Entry 1QF7 (X-ray diffraction, 2.20 A resolution); this record covers chains A and D of the 4 polymer chains in the assembly.

# Chain A (and D)
Name: Protein (CATALASE hpii)
Organism: Escherichia coli
Notes: EC 1.11.1.6; chain D of this document is another copy of the same molecule, construct and numbering; everything in this record applies to it too
Reference sequence: P21179 (CATE_ECOLI); numbering as in UniProt (aligned over 1-753)
Sequence (753 residues; row label = number of the first residue in the row):
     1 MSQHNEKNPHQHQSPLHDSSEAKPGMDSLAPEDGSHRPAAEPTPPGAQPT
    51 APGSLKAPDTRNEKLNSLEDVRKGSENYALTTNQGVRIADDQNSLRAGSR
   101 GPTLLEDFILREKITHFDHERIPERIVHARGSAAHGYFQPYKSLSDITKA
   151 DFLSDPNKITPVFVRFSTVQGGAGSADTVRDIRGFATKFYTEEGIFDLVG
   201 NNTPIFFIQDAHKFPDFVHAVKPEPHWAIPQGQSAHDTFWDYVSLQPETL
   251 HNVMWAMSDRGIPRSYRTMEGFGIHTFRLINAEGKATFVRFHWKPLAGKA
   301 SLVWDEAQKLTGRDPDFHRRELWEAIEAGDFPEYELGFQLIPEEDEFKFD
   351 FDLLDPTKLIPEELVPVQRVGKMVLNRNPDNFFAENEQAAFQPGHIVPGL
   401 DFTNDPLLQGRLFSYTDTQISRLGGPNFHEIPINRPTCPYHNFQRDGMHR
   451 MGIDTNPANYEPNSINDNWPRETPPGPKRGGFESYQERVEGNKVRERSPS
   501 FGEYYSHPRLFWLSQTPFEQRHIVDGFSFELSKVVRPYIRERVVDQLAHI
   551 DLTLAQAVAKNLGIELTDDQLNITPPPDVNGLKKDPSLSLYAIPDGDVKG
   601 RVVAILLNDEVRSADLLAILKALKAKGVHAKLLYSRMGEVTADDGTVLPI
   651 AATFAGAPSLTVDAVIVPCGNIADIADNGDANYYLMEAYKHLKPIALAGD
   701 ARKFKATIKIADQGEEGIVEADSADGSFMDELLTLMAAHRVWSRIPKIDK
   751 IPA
Disordered / not traced: 1-26
Differences from the reference sequence: engineered mutation Gln392 (His in P21179)
Metal / ion sites: heme Fe near Tyr415 (its only coordinating residue here)
Residues lining bound ligands: heme (HEM): Arg125, Ile126, Val127, His128, Arg165, Ser167, Gly184, Phe185, Ala186, Val199, Gly200, Asn201, Phe206, Ala211, Phe214, Ile274, His275, Ala389, Ala390, Phe391, Leu407, Gly410, Arg411, Ser414, Tyr415, Thr418, Gln419, Arg422

# Interface between chain A and chain D
Pairs across the interface (263; chain A residue first):
  Leu29(A) with Arg542(D), hydrogen bond (backbone-side chain)
  Pro31(A) with Tyr538(D); Arg542(D)
  Ser35(A) with Tyr538(D)
  His36(A) with Arg536(D), hydrogen bond (backbone-side chain); Tyr538(D)
  Pro49(A) with Val535(D); Arg536(D)
  Thr50(A) with His226(D), hydrogen bond; Trp227(D)
  Ala51(A) with His226(D)
  Pro52(A) with His226(D)
  Asp90(A) with Arg495(D)
  Asp91(A) with His212(D), salt bridge; Lys213(D); Asp216(D)
  Gln92(A) with Lys213(D), hydrogen bond; Arg497(D), hydrogen bond (backbone-side chain)
  Asn93(A) with Asp210(D); His212(D); Arg495(D); Glu496(D); Arg497(D), hydrogen bond
  Ser94(A) with Asp210(D), hydrogen bond; His212(D); Val494(D); Arg495(D)
  Leu95(A) with Lys493(D); Val494(D); Arg495(D)
  Arg96(A) with Asp210(D), salt bridge; Pro406(D); Asn492(D); Lys493(D); Val494(D), hydrogen bond (backbone-backbone); Glu496(D), hydrogen bond (side chain-backbone); Arg497(D)
  Ala97(A) with Val489(D), hydrophobic; Asn492(D)
  Gly98(A) with Gly491(D); Asn492(D), hydrogen bond (backbone-backbone); Val494(D)
  Ser99(A) with Val494(D); Glu496(D); Ser498(D); Pro499(D)
  Arg100(A) with Glu346(D), salt bridge; Phe347(D); Asp352(D), salt bridge; Leu354(D); Asn404(D), hydrogen bond (backbone-side chain); Ser498(D)
  Gly101(A) with Asn404(D)
  Pro102(A) with Asn404(D); Gln409(D)
  Thr103(A) with Gln409(D), hydrogen bond (backbone-side chain)
  Leu104(A) with Lys493(D)
  Glu106(A) with Lys493(D), salt bridge
  Asp107(A) with Arg495(D), salt bridge
  Ile109(A) with His212(D)
  Leu110(A) with His212(D)
  Arg111(A) with Phe413(D)
  Lys113(A) with His212(D), hydrogen bond (side chain-backbone); Asp216(D), salt bridge
  Ile114(A) with Ala211(D); Pro215(D), hydrophobic; Phe413(D), hydrophobic; Ser414(D)
  Thr115(A) with Phe413(D); Asp417(D)
  Phe117(A) with Ile126(D); Phe214(D), hydrophobic; Pro215(D), hydrophobic; Val218(D), hydrophobic
  Asp118(A) with Ile126(D); Phe413(D); Ser414(D), hydrogen bond; Asp417(D); Thr418(D), hydrogen bond (backbone-side chain)
  His119(A) with Asp417(D), salt bridge; Ser421(D), hydrogen bond
  Glu120(A) with Ile126(D); His219(D), salt bridge
  Arg121(A) with Pro123(D); Glu124(D); Ile126(D), hydrogen bond (side chain-backbone); Lys222(D)
  Pro123(A) with Arg121(D)
  Glu124(A) with Arg121(D)
  Ile126(A) with Phe117(D), hydrophobic; Asp118(D); Glu120(D); Arg121(D), hydrogen bond (backbone-side chain)
  Gly174(A) with Gly174(D); Ser175(D); Gln231(D)
  Ser175(A) with Gly174(D)
  Asp210(A) with Gln92(D); Asn93(D); Ser94(D), hydrogen bond; Arg96(D), salt bridge
  Ala211(A) with Ile114(D)
  His212(A) with Asp91(D), salt bridge; Asn93(D); Ser94(D); Ile109(D); Leu110(D); Lys113(D), hydrogen bond (backbone-side chain)
  Lys213(A) with Asp91(D); Gln92(D), hydrogen bond
  Phe214(A) with Phe117(D), hydrophobic
  Pro215(A) with Ile114(D); Phe117(D), hydrophobic
  Asp216(A) with Asp91(D); Lys113(D), salt bridge
  Val218(A) with Phe117(D), hydrophobic
  His219(A) with Glu120(D), salt bridge
  Lys222(A) with Arg121(D)
  Pro225(A) with Asn381(D); Phe382(D), hydrogen bond (backbone-backbone)
  His226(A) with Thr50(D), hydrogen bond; Ala51(D); Pro52(D); Trp323(D); Asp380(D); Phe382(D), hydrogen bond (backbone-backbone)
  Trp227(A) with Thr50(D); Arg319(D); Arg320(D); Trp323(D), hydrophobic; Glu324(D); Phe382(D)
  Ala228(A) with Arg319(D), hydrogen bond (backbone-side chain); Phe382(D), hydrophobic
  Ile229(A) with Asp316(D); Arg319(D); Arg320(D)
  Pro230(A) with Asp316(D)
  Gln231(A) with Gly174(D); Asp316(D), hydrogen bond (backbone-side chain)
  Gln233(A) with Pro315(D)
  Asp305(A) with Arg313(D), salt bridge
  Gln308(A) with Gly312(D); Arg313(D), hydrogen bond
  Lys309(A) with Arg313(D)
  Thr311(A) with Gly312(D), hydrogen bond (side chain-backbone)
  Gly312(A) with Gln308(D); Thr311(D), hydrogen bond (backbone-side chain); Gly312(D)
  Arg313(A) with Asp305(D), salt bridge; Gln308(D), hydrogen bond; Lys309(D)
  Pro315(A) with Gln233(D)
  Asp316(A) with Ile229(D); Pro230(D); Gln231(D), hydrogen bond (side chain-backbone)
  Arg319(A) with Trp227(D); Ala228(D), hydrogen bond (side chain-backbone); Ile229(D)
  Arg320(A) with Trp227(D); Ile229(D)
  Trp323(A) with His226(D); Trp227(D), hydrophobic
  Glu324(A) with Trp227(D)
  Glu346(A) with Arg100(D), salt bridge
  Phe347(A) with Arg100(D)
  Asp352(A) with Arg100(D), salt bridge
  Leu354(A) with Arg100(D)
  Asp380(A) with His226(D)
  Asn381(A) with Pro225(D)
  Phe382(A) with Pro225(D), hydrogen bond (backbone-backbone); His226(D), hydrogen bond (backbone-backbone); Trp227(D); Ala228(D), hydrophobic
  Asn404(A) with Arg100(D), hydrogen bond (side chain-backbone); Gly101(D); Pro102(D)
  Pro406(A) with Arg96(D)
  Gln409(A) with Pro102(D); Thr103(D), hydrogen bond (side chain-backbone)
  Phe413(A) with Arg111(D); Ile114(D), hydrophobic; Thr115(D)
  Ser414(A) with Ile114(D); Asp118(D), hydrogen bond
  Asp417(A) with Thr115(D); Asp118(D); His119(D), salt bridge
  Thr418(A) with Asp118(D), hydrogen bond (side chain-backbone)
  Ser421(A) with His119(D), hydrogen bond
  Val489(A) with Ala97(D), hydrophobic
  Gly491(A) with Gly98(D)
  Asn492(A) with Arg96(D); Ala97(D); Gly98(D), hydrogen bond (backbone-backbone)
  Lys493(A) with Leu95(D); Arg96(D); Leu104(D); Glu106(D), salt bridge
  Val494(A) with Ser94(D); Leu95(D); Arg96(D), hydrogen bond (backbone-backbone); Gly98(D); Ser99(D)
  Arg495(A) with Asp90(D); Asn93(D); Ser94(D); Leu95(D); Asp107(D), salt bridge
  Glu496(A) with Asn93(D); Arg96(D), hydrogen bond (backbone-side chain); Ser99(D)
  Arg497(A) with Gln92(D), hydrogen bond (side chain-backbone); Asn93(D), hydrogen bond; Arg96(D)
  Ser498(A) with Ser99(D); Arg100(D)
  Pro499(A) with Ser99(D)
  Ser532(A) with Met637(D)
  Lys533(A) with Gly656(D), hydrogen bond (side chain-backbone)
  Val535(A) with Gln48(D); Pro49(D)
  Arg536(A) with His36(D), hydrogen bond (side chain-backbone); Pro49(D)
  Tyr538(A) with Pro31(D); Ser35(D); His36(D)
  Arg540(A) with Met637(D)
  Arg542(A) with Leu29(D), hydrogen bond (side chain-backbone); Pro31(D)
  Lys560(A) with Arg636(D)
  Asn561(A) with Arg636(D); Met637(D), hydrogen bond (backbone-backbone)
  Leu562(A) with Met637(D); Gly638(D), hydrogen bond (backbone-backbone)
  Gly563(A) with Met637(D), hydrogen bond (backbone-backbone)
  Arg636(A) with Lys560(D); Asn561(D); Gly563(D)
  Met637(A) with Ser532(D); Arg540(D); Asn561(D), hydrogen bond (backbone-backbone); Leu562(D); Gly563(D), hydrogen bond (backbone-backbone)
  Gly638(A) with Leu562(D), hydrogen bond (backbone-backbone)
  Gly656(A) with Lys533(D), hydrogen bond (backbone-side chain)
  Gly679(A) with Asp749(D); Lys750(D); Ile751(D); Pro752(D)
  Asn682(A) with Pro752(D)
  Tyr683(A) with Tyr683(D); Pro752(D); Ala753(D), hydrophobic
  Met686(A) with Pro752(D)
  Asp749(A) with Gly679(D), hydrogen bond (backbone-backbone)
  Lys750(A) with Gly679(D)
  Ile751(A) with Gly679(D)
  Pro752(A) with Gly679(D); Asn682(D); Tyr683(D); Met686(D)
  Ala753(A) with Tyr683(D), hydrophobic
Interface residues without a listed pair, chain A (133 interface residues in all): Ala30, Gln48, Ile122, Arg125, Val127, Arg130, Ala173, Leu245, Gln246, Glu490, Ser500, Phe529, Lys690
Interface residues without a listed pair, chain D (131 interface residues in all): Ala30, Ile122, Arg130, Ala173, Gln246, Glu490, Ser500, Phe529, Asp677, Asp680

# Summary
133 residues of chain A and 131 residues of chain D are in contact, with 55 hydrogen bonds and 20 salt
bridges. Among the polar pairs are Asp91(A)-His212(D), Arg96(A)-Asp210(D) and Arg100(A)-Glu346(D). Ligands of
chain A: heme.
Both chains are Protein (CATALASE hpii) (Escherichia coli). Entry 1QF7 (Structure of the mutant his392gln of
catalase hpii from E. coli) was determined by X-ray diffraction, deposited together with 1CF9.
